9GI1 - chains Pa and a of the 21 polymer chains in the assembly; structure by electron microscopy, 3.00 A resolution.

# Chain Pa
Name: ATP-dependent Clp protease proteolytic subunit
From: Staphylococcus aureus
Notes: EC 3.4.21.92
UniProtKB: Q2G036 (CLPP_STAA8); residues 1-195 here = UniProt positions 1-195
Chain sequence (195 residues; numbered 1 to 195; the number before each row is that of its first residue):
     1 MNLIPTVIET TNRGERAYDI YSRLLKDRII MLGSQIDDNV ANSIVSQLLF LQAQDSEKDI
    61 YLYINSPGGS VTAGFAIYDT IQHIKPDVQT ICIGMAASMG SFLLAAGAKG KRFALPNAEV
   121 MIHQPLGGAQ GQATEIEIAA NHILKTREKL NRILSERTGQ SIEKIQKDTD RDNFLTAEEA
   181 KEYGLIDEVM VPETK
Disordered / not traced: 1-3, 194-195
Curated features (UniProtKB/Swiss-Prot):
  - active site: Ser98 (Nucleophile), His123

# Chain a
Name: ATP-dependent Clp protease ATP-binding subunit ClpC
From: Staphylococcus aureus
UniProtKB: Q2G0P5 (CLPC_STAA8); residues 1-818 here = UniProt positions 1-818
Chain sequence (818 residues; numbered 1 to 818; the number before each row is that of its first residue):
     1 MLFGRLTERA QRVLAHAQEE AIRLNHSNIG TEHLLLGLMK EPEGIAAKVL ESFNITEDKV
    61 IEEVEKLIGH GQDHVGTLHY TPRAKKVIEL SMDEARKLHH NFVGTEHILL GLIRENEGVA
   121 ARVFANLDLN ITKARAQVVK ALGNPEMSNK NAQASKSNNT PTLDSLARDL TVIAKDGTLD
   181 PVIGRDKEIT RVIEVLSRRT KNNPVLIGEP GVGKTAIAEG LAQAIVNNEV PETLKDKRVM
   241 SLDMGTVVAG TKYRGEFEER LKKVMEEIQQ AGNVILFIDE LHTLVGAGGA EGAIDASNIL
   301 KPALARGELQ CIGATTLDEY RKNIEKDAAL ERRFQPVQVD EPSVVDTVAI LKGLRDRYEA
   361 HHRINISDEA IEAAVKLSNR YVSDRFLPDK AIDLIDEASS KVRLKSHTTP NNLKEIEQEI
   421 EKVKNEKDAA VHAQEFENAA NLRDKQTKLE KQYEEAKNEW KNAQNGMSTS LSEEDIAEVI
   481 AGWTGIPLTK INETESEKLL SLEDTLHERV IGQKDAVNSI SKAVRRARAG LKDPKRPIGS
   541 FIFLGPTGVG KTELARALAE SMFGDDDAMI RVDMSEFMEK HAVSRLVGAP PGYVGHDDGG
   601 QLTEKVRRKP YSVILFDEIE KAHPDVFNIL LQVLDDGHLT DTKGRTVDFR NTIIIMTSNV
   661 GAQELQDQRF AGFGGSSDGQ DYETIRKTML KELKNSFRPE FLNRVDDIIV FHKLTKEELK
   721 EIVTMMVNKL TNRLSEQNIN IIVTDKAKDK IAEEGYDPEY GARPLIRAIQ KTIEDNLSEL
   781 ILDGNQIEGK KVTVDHDGKE FKYDIAEQTS ETKTPSQA
Disordered / not traced: 1-157, 286-294, 403-468, 582-601, 641-645, 661-668, 675-685, 801-818
Ligand contacts: ADP (adenosine-5'-diphosphate): Pro181, Val182, Ile183, Arg185, Pro210, Gly211, Val212, Gly213, Lys214, Thr215, Ala216, Asp279, Ile350, Leu354, Pro388, Asp389
Curated features (UniProtKB/Swiss-Prot):
  - binding site (ATP): Gly208 to Thr215, Gly545 to Thr552

# Chain Pa / chain a interface
Contacting residue pairs - 12 pairs, chain Pa then chain a:
  Arg13(Pa) with Asn695(a)
  Arg23(Pa) with Arg669(a), hydrogen bond (side chain-backbone)
  Asp27(Pa) with Arg669(a); Phe670(a); Ala671(a), hydrogen bond (side chain-backbone)
  Ile29(Pa) with Phe670(a), hydrophobic; Ala671(a)
  Tyr61(Pa) with Phe670(a), hydrophobic
  Tyr63(Pa) with Gly672(a); Phe673(a), hydrogen bond (side chain-backbone)
  Ile93(Pa) with Phe673(a), hydrophobic
  Met190(Pa) with Phe673(a), hydrophobic
Other interface residues (no listed pair), chain Pa (12 interface residues in all): Leu24, Glu57, Ile91, Leu115
Other interface residues (no listed pair), chain a (7 interface residues in all): Lys691

# Summary
12 residues of chain Pa and 7 residues of chain a are in contact; the contacts include 3 hydrogen bonds. Polar
contacts include Arg23(Pa)-Arg669(a), Asp27(Pa)-Ala671(a) and Tyr63(Pa)-Phe673(a). Chain a binds ADP.
Here chain Pa is ATP-dependent Clp protease proteolytic subunit and chain a is ATP-dependent Clp protease
ATP-binding subunit ClpC, both from Staphylococcus aureus. Entry 9GI1 (Structure of the S.aureus
MecA/ClpC/ClpP degradation system) was determined by electron microscopy.
